7T2D - chains A and B of the 5 polymer chains in the assembly; structure by X-ray diffraction, 3.40 A resolution.

# Chain A
Molecule: HLA class II histocompatibility antigen, DP alpha 1 chain
From: Homo sapiens
Reference sequence: P20036 (DPA1_HUMAN); residues 1-181 here correspond to UniProt positions 32-212 (UniProt number = residue number + 31)
Chain sequence (181 residues; numbered 1 to 181; the number before each row is that of its first residue):
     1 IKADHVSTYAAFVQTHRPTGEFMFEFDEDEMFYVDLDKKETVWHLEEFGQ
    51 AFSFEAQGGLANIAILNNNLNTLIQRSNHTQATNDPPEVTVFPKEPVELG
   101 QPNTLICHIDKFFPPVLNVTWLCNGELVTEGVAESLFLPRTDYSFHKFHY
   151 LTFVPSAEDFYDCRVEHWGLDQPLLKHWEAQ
Disordered / not traced: 181
Disulfide bonds: Cys107-Cys163
Glycans and other covalent adducts: N-acetylglucosamine (NAG) linked to Asn78, Asn118
Curated features (UniProtKB/Swiss-Prot):
  - region: Glu179 to Gln181 (Connecting peptide)
  - glycosylation (N-linked (GlcNAc...) asparagine): Asn78, Asn118

# Chain B
Molecule: HLA class II histocompatibility antigen, DP beta 1 chain
From: Homo sapiens
Reference sequence: P04440 (DPB1_HUMAN); the author numbering skips numbers that UniProt does not, so the offset changes along the chain: 1-22 = UniProt 30-51; 25-190 = UniProt 52-217
Chain sequence (188 residues; each row starts with the number of its first residue; note: 2 numbers in that range are skipped by the numbering (no residue carries them; nothing is unmodelled there)):
     1 RATPENYLFQGRQECYAFNGTQ
    25 RFLERYIYNREEFARFDSDVGEFRAVTELGRPAAEYWNSQKDILEEKRAV
    75 PDRMCRHNYELGGPMTLQRRVQPRVNVSPSKKGPLQHHNLLVCHVTDFYP
   125 GSIQVRWFLNGQEETAGVVSTNLIRNGDWTFQILVMLEMTPQQGDVYTCQ
   175 VEHTSLDSPVTVEWKA
Disordered / not traced: 1, 105-112, 167-171, 188-190
Disulfide bonds: Cys15-Cys79, Cys117-Cys173
Glycans and other covalent adducts: N-acetylglucosamine (NAG) linked to Asn19
Curated features (UniProtKB/Swiss-Prot):
  - region: Lys189, Ala190 (Connecting peptide)
  - glycosylation: Asn19 (N-linked (GlcNAc...) asparagine)

# Interface between chain A and chain B
Contacting residue pairs (122; chain A residue first):
  Ile1(A) with Tyr16(B), hydrophobic; Arg25(B)
  Lys2(A) with Phe18(B)
  Ala3(A) with Tyr16(B), hydrophobic; Ala17(B)
  Asp4(A) with Ala17(B), hydrogen bond (backbone-backbone); Phe18(B); Asn19(B)
  His5(A) with Cys15(B); Ala17(B), hydrogen bond (backbone-backbone); Tyr83(B), hydrogen bond; Leu91(B)
  Val6(A) with Cys15(B)
  Ser7(A) with Gln13(B); Glu14(B); Cys15(B), hydrogen bond (backbone-backbone)
  Thr8(A) with Gln13(B); Glu14(B)
  Tyr9(A) with Gly11(B); Arg12(B); Gln13(B), hydrogen bond (backbone-backbone); Met78(B), hydrophobic; Asn82(B)
  Ala10(A) with Gly11(B)
  Ala11(A) with Gln10(B); Gly11(B), hydrogen bond (backbone-backbone)
  Phe12(A) with Phe9(B); Gln10(B)
  Val13(A) with Leu8(B); Phe9(B), hydrogen bond (backbone-backbone)
  Gln14(A) with Tyr7(B); Leu8(B)
  Thr15(A) with Asn6(B); Tyr7(B), hydrogen bond (side chain-backbone)
  His16(A) with Pro4(B); Glu5(B), hydrogen bond (side chain-backbone); Asn6(B), hydrogen bond (backbone-side chain)
  Phe26(A) with Thr90(B); Leu91(B), hydrophobic; Tyr123(B)
  Asp27(A) with Arg149(B), hydrogen bond (backbone-side chain)
  Glu28(A) with Arg149(B), salt bridge
  Asp29(A) with Tyr123(B); Arg149(B), salt bridge; Trp153(B); Phe155(B)
  Glu30(A) with Trp153(B), hydrogen bond (backbone-side chain)
  Met31(A) with Thr90(B); Trp153(B), hydrophobic
  His44(A) with Gly151(B); Asp152(B), salt bridge; Trp153(B), hydrogen bond
  Leu45(A) with Arg93(B)
  Glu47(A) with Met89(B); Arg93(B), salt bridge
  Phe48(A) with Met89(B), hydrophobic; Trp153(B), hydrophobic
  Phe52(A) with Leu85(B); Gly86(B); Met89(B), hydrophobic
  Leu66(A) with Phe9(B), hydrophobic
  Asn69(A) with Phe9(B)
  Leu70(A) with Tyr7(B); Leu8(B); Phe9(B), hydrophobic
  Leu73(A) with Phe9(B), hydrophobic; Tyr32(B), hydrophobic; Phe37(B), hydrophobic; Leu53(B), hydrophobic
  Ile74(A) with Tyr7(B), hydrophobic
  Arg76(A) with Leu53(B); Pro56(B)
  Ser77(A) with Tyr32(B), hydrogen bond
  His79(A) with Tyr7(B)
  Thr80(A) with Tyr7(B); Tyr32(B), hydrogen bond (backbone-side chain); Asn33(B), hydrogen bond (backbone-side chain)
  Gln81(A) with Thr3(B); Pro4(B), hydrogen bond (side chain-backbone); Glu5(B); Asn6(B), hydrogen bond (side chain-backbone); Tyr7(B)
  Ala82(A) with Asn33(B)
  Asn84(A) with Thr3(B), hydrogen bond
  Asp85(A) with Arg34(B), salt bridge
  Phe92(A) with Ile148(B), hydrophobic; Asn150(B)
  Pro93(A) with Gln156(B), hydrogen bond (backbone-side chain)
  Lys94(A) with Thr120(B); Asp121(B), salt bridge; Asn150(B); Thr154(B), hydrogen bond; Gln156(B), hydrogen bond (backbone-side chain)
  Glu95(A) with Thr120(B), hydrogen bond; Asp121(B)
  Pro96(A) with His118(B); Thr120(B)
  Ile106(A) with Asn150(B)
  Phe113(A) with Leu8(B), hydrophobic; Asn33(B); Arg34(B)
  Pro114(A) with Asn6(B)
  Pro115(A) with Leu8(B)
  Pro139(A) with Arg12(B)
  Arg140(A) with Arg12(B), hydrogen bond (backbone-side chain)
  Asp142(A) with Arg34(B), salt bridge
  Tyr143(A) with Gln10(B), hydrogen bond (backbone-side chain); Arg12(B); Arg29(B); Ile31(B), hydrophobic; Arg34(B); Glu36(B), hydrogen bond
  Phe145(A) with Gln10(B)
  Phe148(A) with Arg149(B); Asn150(B); Gly151(B)
  Tyr150(A) with Asn150(B), hydrogen bond (side chain-backbone); Gly151(B), hydrogen bond (side chain-backbone); Asp152(B)
  Trp168(A) with Thr3(B); Pro4(B); Asn6(B)
Also at the interface, not in a pair above, chain A (59 interface residues in all): Ala51, Ser144
Also at the interface, not in a pair above, chain B (53 interface residues in all): Leu27, Tyr30, Arg98, Asn100

# In short
The interface between chain A and chain B involves 59 residues on one side and 53 on the other, with 28
hydrogen bonds and 7 salt bridges. Among the polar pairs are Glu28(A)-Arg149(B), Asp29(A)-Arg149(B) and
His44(A)-Asp152(B). N-acetylglucosamine is covalently linked to Asn78(A) and Asn118(A).
Here chain A is HLA class II histocompatibility antigen, DP alpha 1 chain and chain B is HLA class II
histocompatibility antigen, DP beta 1 chain, both from Homo sapiens. Entry 7T2D (Crystal structure of the B1
TCR in complex with HLA-DP4-Ply) was determined by X-ray diffraction (same publication as 7T2A, 7T2B and
7T2C).
